PDB entry 2NZD | X-ray diffraction, 2.65 A resolution | chains J and H of the 10 polymer chains in the assembly

== Chain J ==
Molecule: 145-nt DNA strand
Sequence (145 nucleotides; each row starts with the number of its first residue; numbers below 1 keep their minus sign (DA-72 is residue -72)):
   -72 ATCAATATCC ACCTGCAGAT ACTACCAAAA GTGTATTTGG AAACTGCTCC ATCAAAAGGC
   -12 ATGTTCAGCT GATTCAGCTG AACATGCCTT TTGATGGAGC AGTTTCCAAA TACACTTTTG
    48 GTAGTATCTG CAGGTGGATA TTGAT
Ion coordination: Mn2+ site 1: DG-34, DG-33; Mn2+ site 2 near DG4 (its only coordinating residue here); Mn2+ site 3 near DG26 (its only coordinating residue here); Mn2+ site 4 near DG47 (its only coordinating residue here); Mn2+ site 5 near DG60 (its only coordinating residue here)

== Chain H ==
Molecule: Histone H2B
Source organism: Xenopus laevis
Reference sequence: P02281 (H2B11_XENLA); residues -2 to 122 here correspond to UniProt positions 1-125 (UniProt number = residue number + 3)
Chain sequence (125 residues; row label = number of the first residue in the row; numbers below 1 keep their minus sign (Pro-2 is residue -2)):
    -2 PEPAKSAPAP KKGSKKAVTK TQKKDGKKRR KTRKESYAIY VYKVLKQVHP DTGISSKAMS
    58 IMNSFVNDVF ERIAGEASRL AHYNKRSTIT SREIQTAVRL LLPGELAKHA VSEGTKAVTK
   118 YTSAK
Unresolved in the structure: -2 to 27
Sequence notes: variant Thr29 (Ser32 in P02281)
Curated features (UniProtKB/Swiss-Prot):
  - modified residue: Lys13 (N6-acetyllysine)

== How chain J and chain H interact ==
Contacting residue pairs - 14 pairs, chain J then chain H:
  DA-54(J) - Ile51(H)  sugar contact
  DA-54(J) - Ser52(H)  phosphate contact
  DA-54(J) - Ser53(H)  hydrogen bond to the phosphate
  DT-53(J) - Tyr39(H)  hydrogen bond to the phosphate
  DA-44(J) - Glu32(H)  phosphate contact
  DG-34(J) - Ser84(H)  sugar contact
  DG-34(J) - Thr85(H)  hydrogen bond to the phosphate
  DG-33(J) - Arg83(H)  phosphate contact
  DG-33(J) - Ser84(H)  hydrogen bond to the phosphate
  DG-33(J) - Thr85(H)  hydrogen bond to the phosphate
  DA-32(J) - Arg83(H)  salt bridge to the phosphate
  DG29(J) - Lys28(H)  hydrogen bond to the phosphate
  DG29(J) - Thr29(H)  hydrogen bond to the phosphate
  DT30(J) - Lys28(H)  salt bridge to the phosphate
Also at the interface, not in a pair above, chain J (9 interface residues in all): DA-45
Also at the interface, not in a pair above, chain H (13 interface residues in all): Arg30, Gly50, Lys82

== Summary ==
9 residues of chain J and 13 residues of chain H are in contact, with 7 hydrogen bonds and 2 salt bridges.
Among the polar pairs are DA-54(J)-Ser53(H), DT-53(J)-Tyr39(H) and DG-34(J)-Thr85(H). The Mn2+ site 1 is built
by DG-34(J) and DG-33(J).
Chain J is a 145-nt DNA strand and chain H is Histone H2B (Xenopus laevis); the structure, Nucleosome core
particle containing 145 bp of DNA, was determined by X-ray diffraction.
